PDB entry 6PQP | electron microscopy, 3.06 A resolution | chains A and C of the 4 polymer chains in the assembly

== Chain A (and C) ==
Name: Transient receptor potential cation channel subfamily A member 1
Organism: Homo sapiens
Notes: chain C of this document is another copy of the same molecule, construct and numbering; everything in this record applies to it too
UniProt: O75762 (TRPA1_HUMAN); numbering as in UniProt (aligned over 2-1119)
Sequence (1152 residues; numbered 0 to 1151; the number before each row is that of its first residue; numbering starts at 0):
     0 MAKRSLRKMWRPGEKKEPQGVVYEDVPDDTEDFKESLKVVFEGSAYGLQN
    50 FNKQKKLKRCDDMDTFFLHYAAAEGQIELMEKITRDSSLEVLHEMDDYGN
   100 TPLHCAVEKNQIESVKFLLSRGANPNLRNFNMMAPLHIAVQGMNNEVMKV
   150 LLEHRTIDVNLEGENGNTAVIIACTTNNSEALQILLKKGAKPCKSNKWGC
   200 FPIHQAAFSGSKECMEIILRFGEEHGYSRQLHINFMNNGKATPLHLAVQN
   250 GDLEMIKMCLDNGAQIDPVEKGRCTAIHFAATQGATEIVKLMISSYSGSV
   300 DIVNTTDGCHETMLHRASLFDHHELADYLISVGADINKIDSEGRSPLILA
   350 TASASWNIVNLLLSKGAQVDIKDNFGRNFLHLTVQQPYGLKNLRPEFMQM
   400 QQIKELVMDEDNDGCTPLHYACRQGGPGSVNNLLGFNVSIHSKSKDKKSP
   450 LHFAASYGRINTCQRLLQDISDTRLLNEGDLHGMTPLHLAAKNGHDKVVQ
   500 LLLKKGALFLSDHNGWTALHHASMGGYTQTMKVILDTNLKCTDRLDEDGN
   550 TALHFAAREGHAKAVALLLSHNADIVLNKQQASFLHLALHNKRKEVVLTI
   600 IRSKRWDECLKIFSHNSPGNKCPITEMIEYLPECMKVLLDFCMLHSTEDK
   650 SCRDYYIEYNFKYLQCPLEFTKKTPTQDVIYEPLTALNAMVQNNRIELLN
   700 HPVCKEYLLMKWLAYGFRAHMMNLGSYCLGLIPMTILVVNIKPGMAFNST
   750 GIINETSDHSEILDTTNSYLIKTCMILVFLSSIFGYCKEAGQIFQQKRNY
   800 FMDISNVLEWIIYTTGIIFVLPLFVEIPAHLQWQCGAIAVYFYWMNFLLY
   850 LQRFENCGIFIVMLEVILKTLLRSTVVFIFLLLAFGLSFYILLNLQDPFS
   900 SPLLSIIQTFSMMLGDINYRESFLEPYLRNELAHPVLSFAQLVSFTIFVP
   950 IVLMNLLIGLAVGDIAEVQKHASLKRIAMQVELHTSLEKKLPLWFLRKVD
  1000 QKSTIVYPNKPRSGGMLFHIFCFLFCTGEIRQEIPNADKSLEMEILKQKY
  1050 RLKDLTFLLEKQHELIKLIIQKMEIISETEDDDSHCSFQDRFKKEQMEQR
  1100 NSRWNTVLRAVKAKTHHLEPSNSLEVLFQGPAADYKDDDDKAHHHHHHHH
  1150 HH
Not modelled in the structure: 0-445, 754-760, 1027-1038, 1080-1151
Sequence notes: expression tag (0-1, 1120-1151)
Glycans and other covalent adducts: N-benzylthioformamide (9BE) linked to C621
Residues lining bound ligands:
  - 6OU ([(2R)-1-[2-azanylethoxy(oxidanyl)phosphoryl]oxy-3-hexadecanoyloxy-propan-2-yl] (Z)-octadec-9-enoate), molecule 1: I731, T734, I735, V738, N739
  - 6OU, molecule 2: W809, I810, T813, T814, I817, H829, Q833, C834, I837, F841
  - 6OU, molecule 3: E864, K868, L871, R872, T874
  - 6OU, molecule 4: I878, F879, L882, S900, P901, L902
  - 6OU, molecule 5: S900, L902, L903, I906
  - 6OU, molecule 6: Y926, V935, F938, A939, V942, S943, I946, F947
  - 6OU, molecule 7: H933, P934, V935, L936
  - N-benzylthioformamide (9BE): L609, F612, P622, I623, K661, Y662, L663, Q664, C665, T684
  - LBN (1-palmitoyl-2-oleoyl-sn-glycero-3-phosphocholine), molecule 1: D802, I803, S804, L807, Y840, F841, M844, L848, Q851, R852, I860, L863, E864, L867, K868, L870, L871, T874, I878, L881, F909
  - LBN, molecule 2: L936, A939, Q940, V942, S943, I946, F947
Curated features (UniProtKB/Swiss-Prot):
  - binding site ((E)-cinnamaldehyde): C414, C421, C621, C641, C665, K710
  - binding site (Ca(2+)): E788, Q791, N805, E808
  - binding site (a 1,2-diacyl-sn-glycero-3-phospho-(1D-myo-inositol)): K1046 to K1052
  - site: K620 (Required for C-621 reactivity), C621 (Essential for electrophile activation. Sensor for electrophilic agents), P622 (Key residue for activation by the scorpion wasabi receptor toxin), M634 (Important residue for activation by the scorpion wasabi receptor toxin), T646 (Important residue for activation by the scorpion wasabi receptor toxin), C665 (Important for electrophile activation), D915 (Crucial for calcium permeation)
  - modified residue: P394 (4-hydroxyproline), C633 (Cysteine sulfenic acid (-SOH)), C856 (Cysteine sulfenic acid (-SOH))
  - glycosylation (N-linked (GlcNAc...) asparagine): N747, N753
  - natural variant: N855 (N855S: In FEPS1)
  - mutagenesis: C173 (C173S: Decrease in activation by hyperoxia and diallyl disulfide), C192 (C192S: Decrease in activation by hyperoxia and diallyl disulfide), P394 (P394A: Loss of answer to hypoxia and hydroxylase inhibitor DMOG, but not to AITC and hyperoxia), K620 (K620A: Important decrease in electrophile-evoked response), C621 (C621A/S: Do not exhibit detectable current upon electrophile stimulation. No change in answer to hyperoxia and diallyl disulfide. Do not exhibit detectable currents upon stimulation with agonist JT010), P622 (P622A: Loss of activation by the scorpion wasabi receptor toxin), C633 (C633S: Decrease in activation by hyperoxia and diallyl disulfide. Important decrease in activation by hyperoxia and diallyl disulfide; when associated with S-856), M634 (M634L: Loss of activation by the scorpion wasabi receptor toxin), C641 (C641A/S: Decrease in electrophile-evoked and hyperoxia response; C641S: Does not affect activation by electrophiles), T646 (T646P: Loss of activation by the scorpion wasabi receptor toxin), C665 (C665A/L/S: Decrease in electrophile-evoked and hyperoxia response. Does not affect covalent agonist BITC electrophile-evoked), E788 (E788S: Lacks calcium-mediated potentiation but retains calcium-mediated desensitization. Lacks calcium-mediated potentiation and lacks calcium-mediated desensitization ...), 6 further mutagenesis entries in UniProt
From the paper describing this entry:
  - disease-associated variants - N855S: increased signaling (citing earlier work)
  - binding site for N-benzylthioformamide: C621
  - mutagenesis - C621S: abolished signaling in response to N-benzylthioformamide
  - mutagenesis - C665S: unchanged signaling in response to N-benzylthioformamide
  - mutagenesis - F612A, Y680A: decreased signaling in response to N-benzylthioformamide
  - conformationally variable residues (loop rearrangement): C665, P666

== Interface between chain A and chain C ==
Residue-residue contacts (12):
  R458(A) with E1077(C), salt bridge
  N460(A) with S1076(C); E1077(C), hydrogen bond (side chain-backbone); T1078(C)
  T461(A) with E1077(C)
  R464(A) with S1076(C), hydrogen bond
  S1076(A) with N460(C); R464(C), hydrogen bond
  E1077(A) with R458(C), salt bridge; N460(C), hydrogen bond (backbone-side chain); T461(C), hydrogen bond
  T1078(A) with N460(C), hydrogen bond (backbone-side chain)
Interface residues without a listed pair, chain A (8 interface residues in all): Q1061
Interface residues without a listed pair, chain C (8 interface residues in all): Q1061

== Overview ==
The chain A/chain C interface involves 8 residues from each chain, with 6 hydrogen bonds and 2 salt bridges.
Polar contacts include R458(A)-E1077(C), N460(A)-E1077(C) and R464(A)-S1076(C). From the paper: a binding site
for N-benzylthioformamide at C621(A); F612A and Y680A of chain A reduce signaling in response to
N-benzylthioformamide; 5 substitutions were tested in all.
Both chains are Transient receptor potential cation channel subfamily A member 1 (Homo sapiens). Entry 6PQP
(Cryo-EM structure of the human TRPA1 ion channel in complex with the covalent agonist BITC) was determined by
electron microscopy together with 6PQO and 6PQQ from the same study.
